PDB entry 6G2X | X-ray diffraction, 2.08 A resolution | chain A

== Chain A ==
Name: Transitional endoplasmic reticulum ATPase
From: Homo sapiens
Notes: EC 3.6.4.6
UniProtKB: P55072 (TERA_HUMAN); residues 462-764 here = UniProt positions 462-764
Amino-acid sequence (306 residues; each row starts with the number of its first residue):
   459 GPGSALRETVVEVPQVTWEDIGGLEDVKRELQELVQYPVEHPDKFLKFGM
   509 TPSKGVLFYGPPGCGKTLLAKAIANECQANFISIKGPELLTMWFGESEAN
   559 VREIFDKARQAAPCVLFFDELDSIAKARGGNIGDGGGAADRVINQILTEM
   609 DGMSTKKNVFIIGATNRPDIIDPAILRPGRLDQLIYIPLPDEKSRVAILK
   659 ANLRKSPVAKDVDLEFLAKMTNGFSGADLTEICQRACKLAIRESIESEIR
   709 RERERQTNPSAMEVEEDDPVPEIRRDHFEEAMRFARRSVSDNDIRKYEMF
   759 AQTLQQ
Disordered / not traced: 459-467, 550-554, 585-595, 713-726
Sequence notes: expression tag (459-461)
Ion coordination: Na+: N624 (together with ADP)
Residues lining bound ligands:
  - ADP (adenosine-5'-diphosphate): D478, I479, G480, L482, P519, P520, G521, C522, G523, K524, T525, L526, I656, N660, G684, A685, T688
  - EJQ (N-(4-fluorophenyl)-2-pyrrolidin-1-yl-ethanamide), molecule 1: N624, R625, P626, D627, D751, K754, Y755, F758
  - EJQ, molecule 2: D627, K754, M757, F758, T761, L762
UniProt features mapped onto this chain:
  - binding site (ATP): G521 to L526
  - modified residue: S462 (Phosphoserine), K502 (N6-acetyllysine), K505 (N6-acetyllysine), K668 (N6-acetyllysine), S702 (Phosphoserine), K754 (N6-acetyllysine)
  - natural variant: D592 (D592N: In FTDALS6)
  - mutagenesis: K524 (K524A: Impairs catalytic activity of RNF19A toward SOD1 mutant. Does not inhibit interaction with RHBDD1; when associated with A-251; K524Q: Impairs ERAD degradation of HMGCR ...), E578 (E578Q: Does not inhibit interaction with RHBDD1. Increased interaction with CAV1 and UBXN6. Impaired autophagic function. Defect in ubiquitin-dependent protein degradation by the proteasome ...)
What the authors report for this chain:
  - binding site for EJQ: N624, R625, D627, D751, K754, Y755, M757, F758, T761, L762

== Overview ==
Ligands of chain A: compound EJQ and ADP. From UniProt: 6 ATP-binding residues and 2 mutagenesis sites. The
paper reports a binding site for EJQ at N624, R625 and D627 among others.
Chain A is Transitional endoplasmic reticulum ATPase (Homo sapiens); the structure, Crystal structure of the
p97 D2 domain in a helical split-washer conformation, was determined by X-ray diffraction, deposited together
with 6G2V, 6G2W, 6G2Y, 6G2Z and 6G30.
